PDB entry 5TW5 | X-ray diffraction, 1.85 A resolution | chains A and B

# Chain A
Molecule: Antigen-presenting glycoprotein CD1d1
Organism: Mus musculus
UniProt: P11609 (CD1D1_MOUSE); residues 1-279 here correspond to UniProt positions 19-297 (UniProt number = residue number + 18)
Amino-acid sequence (285 residues; row label = number of the first residue in the row):
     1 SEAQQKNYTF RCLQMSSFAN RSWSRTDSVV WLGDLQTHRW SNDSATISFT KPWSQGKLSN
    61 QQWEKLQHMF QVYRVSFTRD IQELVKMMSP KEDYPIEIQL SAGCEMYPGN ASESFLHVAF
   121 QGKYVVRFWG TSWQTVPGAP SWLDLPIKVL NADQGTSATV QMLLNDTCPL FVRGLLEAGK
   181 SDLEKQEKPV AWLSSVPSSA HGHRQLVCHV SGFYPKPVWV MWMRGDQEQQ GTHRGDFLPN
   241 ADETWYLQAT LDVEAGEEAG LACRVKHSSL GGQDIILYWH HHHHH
Not modelled in the structure: 1-6, 280-285
Differences from the reference sequence: variant His201 (Asp219 in P11609); expression tag (280-285)
Cystine bridges: Cys104-Cys168, Cys208-Cys263
Glycans and other covalent adducts: N-acetylglucosamine (NAG) linked to Asn20, Asn42, Asn165
Small-molecule neighbours: 7LM (N-[(2S,3S,4R)-1-(alpha-D-galactopyranosyloxy)-3,4-dihydroxy-16-phenylhexadecan-2-yl]octanamide): Met69, Val72, Tyr73, Ser76, Phe77, Asp80, Ile81, Leu84, Val85, Ile98, Leu116, Val118, Phe120, Val125, Val126, Trp133, Trp142, Leu143, Leu150, Asp153, Gly155, Thr156, Thr159, Val160, Leu163
What the authors report for this chain:
  - binding site for 7LM: Asp80, Asp153, Thr156

# Chain B
Molecule: Beta-2-microglobulin
Organism: Mus musculus
UniProt: P01887 (B2MG_MOUSE); residues 1-97 here correspond to UniProt positions 21-117 (UniProt number = residue number + 20)
Amino-acid sequence (97 residues; numbered 1 to 97; the number before each row is that of its first residue):
     1 IQKTPQIQVY SRHPPENGKP NILNCYVTQF HPPHIEIQML KNGKKIPKVE MSDMSFSKDW
    61 SFYILAHTEF TPTETDTYAC RVKHASMAEP KTVYWDR
Not modelled in the structure: 1
Cystine bridges: Cys25-Cys80

# Chain A / chain B interface
Contacting residue pairs - 53 pairs, chain A then chain B:
  Arg11(A) - Phe56(B)  hydrogen bond (side chain-backbone)
  Arg11(A) - Tyr63(B)  hydrogen bond
  Leu13(A) - Ser55(B)
  Leu13(A) - Phe56(B)
  Gln14(A) - Phe56(B)
  Met15(A) - Met54(B)
  Met15(A) - Phe56(B)  hydrophobic
  Met15(A) - Phe62(B)  hydrophobic
  Ser17(A) - Pro33(B)
  Val29(A) - Asp53(B)
  Val29(A) - Met54(B)
  Val29(A) - Ser55(B)
  Trp31(A) - Ser55(B)  hydrogen bond
  Trp31(A) - Tyr63(B)
  Gln36(A) - Asp53(B)  hydrogen bond
  Arg39(A) - Asp53(B)  salt bridge
  Glu97(A) - His31(B)
  Glu97(A) - Pro32(B)
  Glu97(A) - Pro33(B)
  Gln99(A) - Phe56(B)
  Gln99(A) - Trp60(B)  hydrogen bond (side chain-backbone)
  Gln99(A) - Phe62(B)
  Leu100(A) - Phe56(B)
  His117(A) - Trp60(B)
  Ala119(A) - Trp60(B)  hydrophobic
  Gln121(A) - His31(B)
  Gly122(A) - His31(B)
  Gly122(A) - Trp60(B)
  Tyr124(A) - Trp60(B)
  Val190(A) - Pro14(B)  hydrophobic
  Trp192(A) - Ser11(B)
  Trp192(A) - His13(B)
  Trp192(A) - Pro14(B)  hydrophobic
  Trp192(A) - Pro15(B)
  Val196(A) - Asp96(B)
  Ser211(A) - Arg12(B)  hydrogen bond (side chain-backbone)
  Gly212(A) - Arg12(B)
  Leu238(A) - Gln8(B)
  Leu238(A) - Tyr10(B)
  Leu238(A) - Tyr26(B)  hydrophobic
  Pro239(A) - Tyr10(B)  hydrogen bond (backbone-side chain)
  Pro239(A) - Tyr26(B)  hydrophobic
  Pro239(A) - Leu65(B)
  Asn240(A) - Tyr10(B)
  Asn240(A) - Arg12(B)
  Asn240(A) - Asn24(B)  hydrogen bond
  Asn240(A) - Leu65(B)
  Ala241(A) - Leu65(B)
  Ala241(A) - His67(B)
  Asp242(A) - Arg12(B)  salt bridge
  Thr244(A) - Arg12(B)
  Tyr246(A) - Tyr10(B)  hydrophobic
  Tyr246(A) - Ser11(B)
Other interface residues (no listed pair), chain A (31 interface residues in all): Ser101, Val118
Other interface residues (no listed pair), chain B (25 interface residues in all): Lys3, Ser57, Lys58

# Overview
31 residues of chain A and 25 residues of chain B are in contact; the contacts include 8 hydrogen bonds and 2
salt bridges. Among the polar pairs are Arg39(A)-Asp53(B), Asp242(A)-Arg12(B) and Arg11(A)-Phe56(B). Ligands
of chain A: compound 7LM. From the paper: a binding site for 7LM at Asp80(A), Asp153(A) and Thr156(A).
Here chain A is Antigen-presenting glycoprotein CD1d1 and chain B is Beta-2-microglobulin, both from Mus
musculus. Entry 5TW5 (Structure of mouse CD1d with bound glycosphingolipid JJ112) was determined by X-ray
diffraction (same publication as 5TW2).
